2R2G - chains A and B; structure by X-ray diffraction, 1.80 A resolution.

[Chain A (and B)]
Molecule: Eugenol synthase 1
Organism: Ocimum basilicum
Notes: chain B of this document is another copy of the same molecule, construct and numbering; everything in this record applies to it too
Reference sequence: Q15GI4 (Q15GI4_OCIBA); numbering as in UniProt (aligned over 1-314)
Amino-acid sequence (318 residues; numbered -3 to 314; the number before each row is that of its first residue; numbers below 1 keep their minus sign (Ser-3 is residue -3)):
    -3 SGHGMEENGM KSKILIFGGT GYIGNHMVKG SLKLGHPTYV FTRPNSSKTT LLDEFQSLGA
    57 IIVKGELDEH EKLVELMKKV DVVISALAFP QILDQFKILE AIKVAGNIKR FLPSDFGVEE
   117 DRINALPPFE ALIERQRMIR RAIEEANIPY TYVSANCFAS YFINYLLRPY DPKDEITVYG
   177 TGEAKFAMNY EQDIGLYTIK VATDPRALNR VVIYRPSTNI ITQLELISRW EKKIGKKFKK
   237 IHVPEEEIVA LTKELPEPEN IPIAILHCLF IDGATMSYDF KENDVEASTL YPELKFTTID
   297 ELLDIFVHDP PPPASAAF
Unresolved in the structure: -3 to 4
Construct notes: expression tag (-3 to 0); engineered mutation Gln132 (Lys in Q15GI4)
Small-molecule neighbours:
  - EMDF (EMF; ethyl (1S,2S)-2-(4-hydroxy-3-methoxyphenyl)cyclopropanecarboxylate): Phe85, Gly113, Val114, Phe125, Asn152, Cys153, Tyr157, Phe158, Tyr161, Pro258, Ile261, Leu262, Leu265, Ala312, Phe314
  - NADP (NAP; NADP nicotinamide-adenine-dinucleotide phosphate): Gly14, Thr16, Gly17, Tyr18, Ile19, Gly20, Phe37, Thr38, Arg39, Ser42, Lys44, Leu63, Ala82, Leu83, Ala84, Phe85, Gln87, Ser110, Asp111, Phe112, Gly113, Gln132, Asn152, Cys153, Phe154, Phe158, Ala312, Ala313
From the paper describing this entry:
  - binding site for NADP: Gln132
  - mutagenesis - Y157A, Y157F, I261H, F314A: decreased catalytic activity
  - mutagenesis - F314Y: unchanged catalytic activity

[Interface between chain A and chain B]
Contacting residue pairs - 24 pairs, chain A then chain B:
  Arg164(A) - Glu253(B)  hydrogen bond (side chain-backbone)
  Arg164(A) - Pro254(B)
  Arg164(A) - Glu255(B)  salt bridge
  Lys169(A) - Pro252(B)
  Thr173(A) - Glu250(B)  hydrogen bond (side chain-backbone)
  Thr173(A) - Leu251(B)
  Thr173(A) - Pro252(B)
  Tyr175(A) - Pro252(B)
  Ile237(A) - Glu250(B)
  Val239(A) - Glu250(B)
  Glu243(A) - Glu243(B)
  Glu243(A) - Glu250(B)
  Leu247(A) - Glu243(B)
  Leu247(A) - Leu247(B)  hydrophobic
  Glu250(A) - Thr173(B)  hydrogen bond (backbone-side chain)
  Glu250(A) - Val239(B)
  Glu250(A) - Glu243(B)
  Leu251(A) - Thr173(B)
  Pro252(A) - Lys169(B)
  Pro252(A) - Thr173(B)
  Pro252(A) - Tyr175(B)
  Glu253(A) - Arg164(B)  hydrogen bond (backbone-side chain)
  Pro254(A) - Arg164(B)
  Glu255(A) - Arg164(B)  salt bridge
Also at the interface, not in a pair above, chain A (19 interface residues in all): Tyr161, Asp167, His238, Pro240, Lys249
Also at the interface, not in a pair above, chain B (19 interface residues in all): Tyr161, Asp167, Ile237, His238, Pro240, Lys249

[Overview]
The chain A/chain B interface involves 19 residues from each chain, with 4 hydrogen bonds and 2 salt bridges.
Polar contacts include Arg164(A)-Glu255(B), Arg164(A)-Glu253(B) and Thr173(A)-Glu250(B). From the paper: a
binding site for NADP at Gln132(A); Y157A, Y157F and I261H of chain A, among others, reduce catalytic
activity; 5 substitutions were tested in all.
Chain A and chain B are both Eugenol synthase 1 (Ocimum basilicum); the structure, Structure of Eugenol
Synthase from Ocimum basilicum complexed with EMDF, was determined by X-ray diffraction (same publication as
2QW8, 2QX7, 2QYS, 2QZZ and 2R6J).
